PDB entry 2G7P | X-ray diffraction, 2.30 A resolution | chain A

== Chain A ==
Protein: Botulinum neurotoxin type A
Organism: Clostridium botulinum
Notes: EC 3.4.24.69; fragment: Light Chain A, residues 2-425
Reference sequence: Q45894 (BXA2_CLOBO); numbering as in UniProt (aligned over 2-425)
Chain sequence (425 residues; each row starts with the number of its first residue):
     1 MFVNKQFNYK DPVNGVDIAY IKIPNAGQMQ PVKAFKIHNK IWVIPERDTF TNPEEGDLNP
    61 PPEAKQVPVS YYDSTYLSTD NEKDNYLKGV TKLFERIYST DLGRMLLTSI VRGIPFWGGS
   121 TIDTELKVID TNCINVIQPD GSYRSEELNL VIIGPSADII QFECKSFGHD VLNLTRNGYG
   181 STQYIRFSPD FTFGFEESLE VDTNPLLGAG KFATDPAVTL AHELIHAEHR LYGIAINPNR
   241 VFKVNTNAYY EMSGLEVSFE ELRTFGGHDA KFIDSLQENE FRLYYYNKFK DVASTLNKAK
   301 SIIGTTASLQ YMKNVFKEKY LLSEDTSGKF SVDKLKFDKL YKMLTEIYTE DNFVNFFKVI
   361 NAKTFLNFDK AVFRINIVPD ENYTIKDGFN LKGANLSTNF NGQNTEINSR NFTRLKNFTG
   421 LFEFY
Not modelled in the structure: 65-68, 252-253, 418-425
Sequence notes: initiating methionine (1); engineered mutation A362 (Arg in Q45894), F365 (Tyr in Q45894)
Ion coordination: Zn2+: H222, H226, E261

== Overview ==
H222, H226 and E261 coordinate Zn2+.
Chain A is Botulinum neurotoxin type A (Clostridium botulinum); the structure, Structure of the Light Chain of
Botulinum Neurotoxin Serotype A Bound to Small Molecule Inhibitors, was determined by X-ray diffraction,
deposited together with 2G7K and 2G7Q.
